Entry 8KD7 (electron microscopy, 3.09 A resolution); this record covers chains P and X of the 16 polymer chains in the assembly.

[Chain P]
Protein: Histone H4
Organism: Xenopus laevis
UniProt: P62799 (H4_XENLA); residues 1-102 here correspond to UniProt positions 2-103 (UniProt number = residue number + 1)
Sequence (102 residues; each row starts with the number of its first residue):
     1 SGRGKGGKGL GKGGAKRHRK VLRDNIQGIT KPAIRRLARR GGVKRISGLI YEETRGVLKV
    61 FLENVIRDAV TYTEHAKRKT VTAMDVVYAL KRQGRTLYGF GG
Not modelled in the structure: 1-21, 101-102
Curated features (UniProtKB/Swiss-Prot):
  - DNA-binding region: Lys16 to Lys20
  - modified residue: Ser1 (N-acetylserine), Arg3 (Asymmetric dimethylarginine), Lys5 (N6-(2-hydroxyisobutyryl)lysine), Lys8 (N6-(2-hydroxyisobutyryl)lysine), Lys12 (N6-(2-hydroxyisobutyryl)lysine), Lys16 (N6-(2-hydroxyisobutyryl)lysine), Lys20 (N6,N6,N6-trimethyllysine), Lys31 (N6-(2-hydroxyisobutyryl)lysine), Lys44 (N6-(2-hydroxyisobutyryl)lysine), Ser47 (Phosphoserine), Tyr51 (Phosphotyrosine), Lys59 (N6-(2-hydroxyisobutyryl)lysine), Lys77 (N6-(2-hydroxyisobutyryl)lysine), Lys79 (N6-(2-hydroxyisobutyryl)lysine), Tyr88 (Phosphotyrosine), Lys91 (N6-(2-hydroxyisobutyryl)lysine)
  - cross-link (Glycyl lysine isopeptide (Lys-Gly)): Lys31 (interchain with G-Cter in UFM1), Lys91 (interchain with G-Cter in ubiquitin)

[Chain X]
Molecule: 167bp DNA
Sequence (167 nucleotides; each row starts with the number of its first residue; numbers below 1 keep their minus sign (DG-93 is residue -93)):
   -93 GCGGTGGCGG CCGCTCTAGA ACAGGATGTA TATATCTGAC ACGTGCCTGG AGACTAGGGA
   -33 GTAATCCCCT TGGCGGTTAA AACGCGGGGG ACAGCGCGTA CGTGCGTTTA AGCGGTGCTA
    27 GAGCTGTCTA CGACCAATTG AGCGGCCTCG GCACCGGGAT TCTCCAG
Not modelled in the structure: -93 to -80

[How chain P and chain X interact]
Pairs across the interface - 11 pairs, chain P then chain X:
  Arg35(P) - DG8(X)  salt bridge to the phosphate
  Arg45(P) - DG8(X)  sugar contact
  Ile46(P) - DC7(X)  phosphate contact
  Ile46(P) - DG8(X)  hydrogen bond to the phosphate
  Ser47(P) - DC7(X)  phosphate contact
  Gly48(P) - DC7(X)  hydrogen bond to the phosphate
  Lys77(P) - DA28(X)  phosphate contact
  Arg78(P) - DA28(X)  phosphate contact
  Lys79(P) - DG27(X)  sugar contact
  Lys79(P) - DA28(X)  hydrogen bond to the phosphate
  Thr80(P) - DA28(X)  phosphate contact
Interface residues without a listed pair, chain P (11 interface residues in all): Arg39, Leu49
Interface residues without a listed pair, chain X (5 interface residues in all): DT9

[Overview]
Chain P and chain X form an interface of 11 and 5 residues respectively, with 3 hydrogen bonds and 1 salt
bridge. Polar contacts include Ile46(P)-DG8(X), Gly48(P)-DC7(X) and Lys79(P)-DA28(X). Curated annotation
(UniProt) lists a DNA-binding region on chain P.
Chain P is Histone H4 (Xenopus laevis) and chain X is 167bp DNA; the structure, Rpd3S in complex with
nucleosome with H3K36MLA modification and 167bp DNA, was determined by electron microscopy (same publication
as 8KC7, 8KD2, 8KD3, 8KD4, 8KD5 and 8KD6).
